Entry 1Q1A (X-ray diffraction, 1.50 A resolution); this record covers chains A and B.

== Chain A ==
Protein: HST2 protein
Source organism: Saccharomyces cerevisiae
Notes: fragment: C-terminla deletion of hst2
UniProt: P53686 (HST2_YEAST); residues 5-293 here = UniProt positions 5-293
Chain sequence (289 residues; numbered 5 to 293; the number before each row is that of its first residue):
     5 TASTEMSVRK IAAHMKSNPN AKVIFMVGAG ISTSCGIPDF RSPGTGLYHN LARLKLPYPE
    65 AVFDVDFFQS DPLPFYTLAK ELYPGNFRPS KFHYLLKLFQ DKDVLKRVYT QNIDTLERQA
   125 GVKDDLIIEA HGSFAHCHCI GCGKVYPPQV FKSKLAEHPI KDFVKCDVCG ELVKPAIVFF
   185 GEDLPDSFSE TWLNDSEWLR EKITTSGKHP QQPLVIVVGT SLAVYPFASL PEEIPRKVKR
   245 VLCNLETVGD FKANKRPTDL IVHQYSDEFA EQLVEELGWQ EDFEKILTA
Not modelled in the structure: 210-213
Curated features (UniProtKB/Swiss-Prot):
  - active site: His135 (Proton acceptor)
  - binding site (NAD(+)): Gln115 to Asp118, Gly223 to Ser225, Asn248 to Glu250, Ser270
  - binding site (Zn(2+)): Cys143, Cys146, Cys170, Cys173
  - mutagenesis: Ile117 (I117A/D/H/W/Y: Nearly or completely catalytically inactive; I117F/V: Near wild-type activity for deacetylation. Increases slightly the KM for NAD(+) to 25 uM)
Bound ions: Zn2+: Cys143, Cys146, Cys170, Cys173
Small-molecule neighbours: 2'-O-acetyl adenosine-5-diphosphoribose (OAD): Gly32, Ala33, Gly34, Thr37, Asp43, Phe44, Arg45, Ser46, Tyr52, Phe67, Gln115, Asn116, Ile117, His135, Ile181, Val182, Phe184, Gly223, Thr224, Ser225, Leu226, Val228, Asn248, Leu249, Glu250, Val252, Gln268, Tyr269, Ser270
From the paper describing this entry:
  - catalytic residues: His135
  - catalytic residues: Asn116 (proposed by the authors, not directly observed)
  - contacts within the chain: Ser36-Asn116

== Chain B ==
Protein: Histone H4
UniProt: P02309 (H4_YEAST); residues 349-358 here correspond to UniProt positions 12-21 (UniProt number = residue number - 337)
Chain sequence (10 residues; each row starts with the number of its first residue):
   349 KGGAKRHRKI
Construct notes: modified residue (353)
Modified positions: Lys353 (n(6)-acetyllysine; ALY)
From the paper describing this entry:
  - post-translational modification sites: Lys353

== Interface between chain A and chain B ==
Pairs across the interface (33):
  Arg45(A) with His355(B)
  Glu64(A) with His355(B), salt bridge
  Phe67(A) with Lys353(B)
  His135(A) with Lys353(B)
  Val182(A) with Lys353(B)
  Phe183(A) with Lys353(B)
  Phe184(A) with Lys353(B); Arg354(B)
  Gly185(A) with Ala352(B); Lys353(B), hydrogen bond (backbone-backbone)
  Glu186(A) with Ala352(B); Lys353(B), hydrogen bond (backbone-backbone)
  Asp187(A) with Gly351(B); Ala352(B), hydrogen bond (side chain-backbone)
  Leu188(A) with Lys353(B)
  Phe192(A) with Lys349(B)
  Ser193(A) with Lys349(B)
  Ser225(A) with Arg356(B)
  Leu226(A) with Arg356(B), hydrogen bond (backbone-side chain)
  Ala227(A) with His355(B); Arg356(B), hydrogen bond (backbone-backbone)
  Val228(A) with Lys353(B); Arg354(B)
  Tyr229(A) with Lys353(B); Arg354(B), hydrogen bond (backbone-backbone); Arg356(B)
  Pro230(A) with Lys349(B); Gly350(B); Gly351(B); Arg354(B)
  Ser233(A) with Lys349(B), hydrogen bond (side chain-backbone)
  Glu237(A) with Lys349(B), hydrogen bond (side chain-backbone)
  Gly253(A) with Arg356(B)
Interface residues without a listed pair, chain A (23 interface residues in all): Tyr52
The authors on this interface:
  - specific contacts: Phe184(A)-Lys353(B), Lys353(B)-Gly185(A) (backbone contact)
  - interface residues, chain A: Gly185(A)

== Summary ==
23 residues of chain A and 8 residues of chain B are in contact, with 8 hydrogen bonds and 1 salt bridge.
Among the polar pairs are Glu64(A)-His355(B), Asp187(A)-Ala352(B) and Leu226(A)-Arg356(B). The authors report
a contact between Phe184(A) and Lys353(B); a backbone contact between Lys353(B) and Gly185(A). From the paper:
catalytic residues His135(A) and Asn116(A); the interface residue Gly185(A).
Here chain A is HST2 protein (Saccharomyces cerevisiae) and chain B is Histone H4. Entry 1Q1A (Structure of
the yeast Hst2 protein deacetylase in ternary complex with 2'-O-acetyl ADP ribose and histone ...) was
determined by X-ray diffraction (same publication as 1Q17).
